2CBY - chains D and E of the 7 polymer chains in the assembly; structure by X-ray diffraction, 2.60 A resolution.

# Chain D (and E)
Molecule: ATP-dependent clp protease proteolytic subunit 1
Organism: Mycobacterium tuberculosis
Notes: EC 3.4.21.92; chain E of this document is another copy of the same molecule, construct and numbering; everything in this record applies to it too
UniProtKB: P0A526 (CLPP1_MYCTU); residues 1-200 here = UniProt positions 1-200
Amino-acid sequence (208 residues; row label = number of the first residue in the row):
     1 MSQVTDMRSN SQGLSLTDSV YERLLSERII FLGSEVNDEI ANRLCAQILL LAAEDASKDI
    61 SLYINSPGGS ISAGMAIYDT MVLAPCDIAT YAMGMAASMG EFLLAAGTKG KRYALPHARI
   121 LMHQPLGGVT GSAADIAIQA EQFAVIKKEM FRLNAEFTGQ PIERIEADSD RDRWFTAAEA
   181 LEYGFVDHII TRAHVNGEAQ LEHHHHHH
Not modelled in the structure: 1-14, 126-135, 196-208 (chain E: 1-14, 126-135, 194-208)

# How chain D and chain E interact
Pairs across the interface (49; chain D residue first):
  Asp-18(D) / Ser-15(E)
  Asp-18(D) / Leu-16(E)  hydrogen bond (side chain-backbone)
  Tyr-21(D) / Leu-16(E)  hydrophobic
  Glu-22(D) / Leu-16(E)
  Glu-22(D) / Ser-19(E)  hydrogen bond
  Glu-22(D) / Arg-23(E)  salt bridge
  Leu-25(D) / Val-20(E)  hydrophobic
  Leu-25(D) / Arg-23(E)
  Asn-42(D) / Tyr-21(E)
  Asn-42(D) / Phe-31(E)
  Asn-42(D) / Gly-33(E)  hydrogen bond (side chain-backbone)
  Asn-42(D) / Asn-65(E)  hydrogen bond
  Arg-43(D) / Thr-17(E)  hydrogen bond
  Cys-45(D) / Met-93(E)  hydrophobic
  Ala-46(D) / Val-20(E)  hydrophobic
  Ala-46(D) / Leu-24(E)
  Ala-46(D) / Phe-31(E)
  Gln-47(D) / Leu-16(E)
  Gln-47(D) / Val-20(E)
  Leu-49(D) / Phe-31(E)  hydrophobic
  Leu-49(D) / Tyr-63(E)
  Leu-49(D) / Met-93(E)  hydrophobic
  Leu-50(D) / Arg-23(E)
  Leu-50(D) / Leu-24(E)  hydrophobic
  Ala-53(D) / Glu-27(E)
  Glu-54(D) / Arg-23(E)  salt bridge
  Ser-72(D) / Arg-119(E)
  Tyr-78(D) / His-117(E)
  Asp-79(D) / Leu-115(E)
  Asp-79(D) / Pro-116(E)
  Asp-79(D) / His-117(E)  salt bridge
  Asp-79(D) / Ala-118(E)
  Thr-80(D) / Met-93(E)
  Val-82(D) / Thr-191(E)
  Val-82(D) / Arg-192(E)
  Leu-83(D) / Leu-115(E)  hydrophobic
  Leu-83(D) / Thr-191(E)  hydrogen bond (backbone-backbone)
  Leu-83(D) / Arg-192(E)
  Leu-83(D) / Ala-193(E)  hydrogen bond (backbone-backbone)
  Ala-84(D) / Arg-192(E)
  Pro-85(D) / Arg-192(E)  hydrogen bond (backbone-side chain)
  Ile-138(D) / Asp-172(E)
  Ile-138(D) / Trp-174(E)
  Glu-141(D) / Trp-174(E)  hydrogen bond
  Gln-142(D) / Arg-119(E)  hydrogen bond
  Gln-142(D) / Leu-121(E)
  Gln-142(D) / Trp-174(E)
  Glu-149(D) / His-117(E)  salt bridge
  Leu-153(D) / His-117(E)
Interface residues without a listed pair, chain D (29 interface residues in all): Met-75, Ala-76, Val-145
Interface residues without a listed pair, chain E (29 interface residues in all): Ile-29, Gly-94, Met-95, Arg-171

# In short
Chain D and chain E each contribute 29 residues to their interface; the contacts include 10 hydrogen bonds and
4 salt bridges. Polar contacts include Glu-22(D)/Arg-23(E), Glu-54(D)/Arg-23(E) and Asp-79(D)/His-117(E).
Both chains are ATP-dependent clp protease proteolytic subunit 1 (Mycobacterium tuberculosis). Entry 2CBY
(Crystal structure of the ATP-dependent Clp Protease proteolytic subunit 1 (ClpP1) from Mycobacterium
tuberculosis) was determined by X-ray diffraction, deposited together with 2C8T and 2CE3.
